PDB entry 8VPF | electron microscopy, 3.20 A resolution | chains M and N of the 9 polymer chains in the assembly

== Chain M ==
Protein: CoV1-65 antibody heavy chain
Source organism: Homo sapiens
Notes: antibody fragment or engineered binder
Chain sequence (231 residues; row label = number of the first residue in the row):
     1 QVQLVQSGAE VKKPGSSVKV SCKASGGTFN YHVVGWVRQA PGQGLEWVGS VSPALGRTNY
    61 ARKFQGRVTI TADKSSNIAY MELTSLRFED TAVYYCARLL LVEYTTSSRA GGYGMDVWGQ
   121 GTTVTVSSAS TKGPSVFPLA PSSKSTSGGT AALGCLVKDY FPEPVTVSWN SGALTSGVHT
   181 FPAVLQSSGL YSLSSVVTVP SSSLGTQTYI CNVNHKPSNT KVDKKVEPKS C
Not modelled in the structure: 1, 128-231
Disulfides: Cys-22/Cys-96

== Chain N ==
Protein: CoV1-65 antibody light chain
Source organism: Homo sapiens
Notes: antibody fragment or engineered binder
Chain sequence (217 residues; numbered 1 to 217; the number before each row is that of its first residue):
     1 QSALTQPPSA SGSPGQSVTI SCTGTYNDIG GYNFVSWYQQ HAGKVPKLMI FEVSKRPSGV
    61 PDRFSGSKSG NTASLTVSGL QAEDEADYYC SSFAGSNTFV VFGGGTKLTV LGQPKAAPSV
   121 TLFPPSSEEL QANKATLVCL ISDFYPGAVT VAWKADSSPV KAGVETTTPS KQSNNKYAAS
   181 SYLSLTPEQW KSHRSYSCQV THEGSTVEKT VAPTECS
Not modelled in the structure: 1-3, 111-217
Disulfides: Cys-22/Cys-90

== Chain M / chain N interface ==
Pairs across the interface (39; chain M residue first):
  Val-37(M) / Phe-102(N)  hydrophobic
  Gln-39(M) / Gln-40(N)  hydrogen bond
  Gln-39(M) / Tyr-89(N)
  Gln-43(M) / Tyr-89(N)
  Gly-44(M) / Tyr-89(N)
  Leu-45(M) / Tyr-89(N)  hydrophobic
  Leu-45(M) / Phe-102(N)  hydrophobic
  Glu-46(M) / Phe-102(N)
  Trp-47(M) / Thr-98(N)
  Trp-47(M) / Phe-99(N)  hydrophobic
  Trp-47(M) / Val-100(N)
  Trp-47(M) / Phe-102(N)
  Ser-50(M) / Phe-99(N)
  Asn-59(M) / Ser-96(N)  hydrogen bond (side chain-backbone)
  Asn-59(M) / Asn-97(N)  hydrogen bond (side chain-backbone)
  Asn-59(M) / Thr-98(N)
  Asn-59(M) / Phe-99(N)
  Tyr-95(M) / Lys-44(N)  hydrogen bond (side chain-backbone)
  Tyr-95(M) / Val-45(N)
  Tyr-95(M) / Pro-46(N)
  Leu-99(M) / Phe-99(N)  hydrophobic
  Leu-100(M) / Leu-48(N)  hydrophobic
  Leu-100(M) / Phe-51(N)  hydrophobic
  Gly-111(M) / Phe-34(N)
  Gly-112(M) / Phe-34(N)
  Gly-112(M) / Phe-51(N)
  Gly-112(M) / Glu-52(N)
  Tyr-113(M) / Phe-34(N)  hydrophobic
  Tyr-113(M) / Phe-93(N)  hydrophobic
  Tyr-113(M) / Phe-99(N)  hydrophobic
  Gly-114(M) / Ser-36(N)
  Gly-114(M) / Tyr-38(N)
  Met-115(M) / Tyr-38(N)  hydrogen bond (backbone-side chain)
  Met-115(M) / Leu-48(N)
  Met-115(M) / Phe-102(N)  hydrophobic
  Trp-118(M) / Tyr-38(N)  hydrophobic
  Trp-118(M) / Val-45(N)  hydrophobic
  Trp-118(M) / Pro-46(N)
  Gly-119(M) / Val-45(N)
Also at the interface, not in a pair above, chain M (24 interface residues in all): Val-33, Tyr-60, Leu-101, Asp-116, Gln-120
Also at the interface, not in a pair above, chain N (19 interface residues in all): Gly-103

== Summary ==
Chain M and chain N form an interface of 24 and 19 residues respectively; the contacts include 5 hydrogen
bonds. Polar pairs include Gln-39(M)/Gln-40(N), Asn-59(M)/Ser-96(N) and Asn-59(M)/Asn-97(N).
Here chain M is CoV1-65 antibody heavy chain and chain N is CoV1-65 antibody light chain, both from Homo
sapiens. Entry 8VPF (Structure of SARS-CoV spike in complex with CoV1-65 Fab (NTD-bound)) was determined by
electron microscopy.
